Entry 1L6X (X-ray diffraction, 1.65 A resolution); this record covers chains A and B.

[Chain A]
Molecule: Immunoglobulin gamma-1 heavy chain constant region
Organism: Homo sapiens
Notes: fragment: Fc Fragment, Residues 119-325
Amino-acid sequence (207 residues; row label = number of the first residue in the row):
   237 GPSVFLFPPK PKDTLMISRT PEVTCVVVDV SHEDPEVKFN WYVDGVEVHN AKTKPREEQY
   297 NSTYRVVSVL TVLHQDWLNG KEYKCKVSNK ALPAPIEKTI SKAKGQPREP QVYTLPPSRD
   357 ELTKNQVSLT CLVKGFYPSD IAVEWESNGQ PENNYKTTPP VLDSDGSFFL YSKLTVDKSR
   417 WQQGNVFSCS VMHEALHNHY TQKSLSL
Cystine bridges: Cys-261/Cys-321, Cys-367/Cys-425
Covalently attached groups: glycan linked to Asn-297

[Chain B]
Molecule: Minimized B-domain of Protein A Z34C
Notes: fragment: ENGINEERED PEPTIDE, Residues 6-39
Amino-acid sequence (34 residues; each row starts with the number of its first residue):
     6 FNMQCQRRFY EALHDPNLNE EQRNAKIKSI RDDC
Cystine bridges: Cys-10/Cys-39

[How chain A and chain B interact]
Contacting residue pairs - 29 pairs, chain A then chain B:
  Leu-251(A) / Gln-11(B)  hydrogen bond (backbone-side chain)
  Leu-251(A) / Phe-14(B)
  Met-252(A) / Phe-6(B)  hydrophobic
  Met-252(A) / Gln-11(B)
  Ile-253(A) / Cys-10(B)
  Ile-253(A) / Gln-11(B)  hydrogen bond (backbone-side chain)
  Ile-253(A) / Phe-14(B)  hydrophobic
  Ile-253(A) / Ile-32(B)  hydrophobic
  Ile-253(A) / Arg-36(B)
  Ser-254(A) / Phe-6(B)
  Arg-255(A) / Arg-36(B)  hydrogen bond (backbone-side chain)
  Thr-256(A) / Arg-36(B)  hydrogen bond
  His-310(A) / Phe-14(B)
  His-310(A) / Arg-36(B)
  Gln-311(A) / Leu-18(B)
  Gln-311(A) / Asn-29(B)  hydrogen bond
  Gln-311(A) / Ile-32(B)
  Lys-317(A) / Glu-25(B)  salt bridge
  Leu-432(A) / Tyr-15(B)
  His-433(A) / Tyr-15(B)
  Asn-434(A) / Met-8(B)
  Asn-434(A) / Gln-11(B)  hydrogen bond (backbone-side chain)
  Asn-434(A) / Arg-12(B)
  Asn-434(A) / Tyr-15(B)
  His-435(A) / Gln-11(B)
  His-435(A) / Phe-14(B)
  His-435(A) / Tyr-15(B)
  His-435(A) / Leu-18(B)
  Tyr-436(A) / Phe-6(B)  hydrophobic
Interface residues without a listed pair, chain A (18 interface residues in all): Thr-250, Asp-312, Leu-314, Asn-315
Interface residues without a listed pair, chain B (13 interface residues in all): Arg-28

[In short]
18 residues of chain A face 13 of chain B across their interface; the contacts include 6 hydrogen bonds and 1
salt bridge. Polar pairs include Lys-317(A)/Glu-25(B), Leu-251(A)/Gln-11(B) and Ile-253(A)/Gln-11(B).
Here chain A is Immunoglobulin gamma-1 heavy chain constant region (Homo sapiens) and chain B is Minimized
B-domain of Protein A Z34C. Entry 1L6X (FC fragment of rituximab bound to a minimized version of the B-domain
from protein A called ...) was determined by X-ray diffraction.
